Entry 6AHU (electron microscopy, 3.66 A resolution); this record covers chains A and D of the 13 polymer chains in the assembly.

Chain A:
Molecule: H1 RNA
Organism: Homo sapiens
Sequence (341 nucleotides; numbered 1 to 341; the number before each row is that of its first residue):
     1 AUAGGGCGGA GGGAAGCUCA UCAGUGGGGC CACGAGCUGA GUGCGUCCUG UCACUCCACU
    61 CCCAUGUCCC UUGGGAAGGU CUGAGACUAG GGCCAGAGGC GGCCCUAACA GGGCUCUCCC
   121 UGAGCUUCGG GGAGGUGAGU UCCCAGAGAA CGGGGCUCCG CGCGAGGUCA GACUGGGCAG
   181 GAGAUGCCGU GGACCCCGCC CUUCGGGGAG GGGCCCGGCG GAUGCCUCCU UUGCCGGAGC
   241 UUGGAACAGA CUCACGGCCA GCGAAGUGAG UUCAAUGGCU GAGGUGAGGU ACCCCGCAGG
   301 GGACCUCAUA ACCCAAUUCA GACUACUCUC CUCCGCCCAU U

Chain D:
Molecule: Ribonuclease P protein subunit p29
Organism: Homo sapiens
Notes: EC 3.1.26.5
UniProt: O95707 (RPP29_HUMAN); residue numbers follow UniProt; this construct covers 1-220
Chain sequence (220 residues; each row starts with the number of its first residue):
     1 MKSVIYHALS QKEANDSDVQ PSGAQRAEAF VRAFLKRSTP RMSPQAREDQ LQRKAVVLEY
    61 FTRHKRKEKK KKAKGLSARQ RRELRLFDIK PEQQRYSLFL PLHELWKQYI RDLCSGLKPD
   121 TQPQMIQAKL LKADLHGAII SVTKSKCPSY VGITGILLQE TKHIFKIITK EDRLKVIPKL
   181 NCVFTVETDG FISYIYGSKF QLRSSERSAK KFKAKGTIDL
Disordered / not traced: 1-75
Curated features (UniProtKB/Swiss-Prot):
  - modified residue: Ser10 (Phosphoserine)

How chain A and chain D interact:
Contacting residue pairs - 36 pairs, chain A then chain D:
  G6(A) - Cys147(D)  base contact
  G6(A) - Tyr150(D)  base contact
  C7(A) - Lys146(D)  phosphate contact
  C7(A) - Cys147(D)  hydrogen bond to the sugar
  G8(A) - Lys146(D)  salt bridge to the phosphate
  G8(A) - Leu180(D)  sugar contact
  C119(A) - Leu76(D)  hydrogen bond to the phosphate
  C119(A) - Ser77(D)  phosphate contact
  C120(A) - Leu76(D)  phosphate contact
  C120(A) - Ser77(D)  hydrogen bond to the phosphate
  U121(A) - Ser77(D)  base contact
  U121(A) - Arg203(D)  sugar contact
  G122(A) - Arg81(D)  salt bridge to the phosphate
  G122(A) - Lys162(D)  phosphate contact
  A123(A) - Thr161(D)  phosphate contact
  A123(A) - Lys162(D)  phosphate contact
  A123(A) - His163(D)  salt bridge to the phosphate
  A123(A) - Ile164(D)  sugar contact
  C125(A) - Glu83(D)  base contact
  C125(A) - Leu84(D)  base contact
  C125(A) - Asp88(D)  base contact
  U126(A) - Arg81(D)  base contact
  U126(A) - Arg82(D)  sugar contact
  U126(A) - Glu83(D)  sugar contact
  U126(A) - Leu84(D)  base contact
  C336(A) - Tyr150(D)  hydrogen bond to the base
  C336(A) - Val176(D)  hydrogen bond to the sugar
  C336(A) - Pro178(D)  sugar contact
  C337(A) - Ser149(D)  hydrogen bond to the sugar
  C337(A) - Tyr150(D)  sugar contact
  C337(A) - Leu174(D)  phosphate contact
  C337(A) - Lys175(D)  phosphate contact
  C337(A) - Val176(D)  hydrogen bond to the phosphate
  C338(A) - Ser149(D)  hydrogen bond to the sugar
  C338(A) - Arg173(D)  salt bridge to the phosphate
  C338(A) - Lys175(D)  salt bridge to the phosphate
Other interface residues (no listed pair), chain A (15 interface residues in all): G5, G124
Other interface residues (no listed pair), chain D (27 interface residues in all): Arg85, Leu86, Phe87, Pro148, Ile177

Summary:
The interface between chain A and chain D involves 15 residues on one side and 27 on the other; the contacts
include 8 hydrogen bonds and 5 salt bridges. Polar pairs include C336(A)-Tyr150(D), C7(A)-Cys147(D) and
C336(A)-Val176(D).
Chain A is H1 RNA and chain D is Ribonuclease P protein subunit p29, both from Homo sapiens; the structure,
Cryo-EM structure of human Ribonuclease P with mature tRNA, was determined by electron microscopy (same
publication as 6AHR and 6AHV).
